Entry 7PIT (electron microscopy, 5.70 A resolution (low resolution: residue-level contacts below are approximate; hydrogen-bond / salt-bridge calls are withheld)); this record covers chains p and 3 of the 56 polymer chains in the assembly.

Chain p:
Protein: 50S ribosomal protein L20
Source organism: Mycoplasma pneumoniae M129
UniProtKB: P78023 (RL20_MYCPN); numbering as in UniProt (aligned over 1-127)
Amino-acid sequence (127 residues; each row starts with the number of its first residue):
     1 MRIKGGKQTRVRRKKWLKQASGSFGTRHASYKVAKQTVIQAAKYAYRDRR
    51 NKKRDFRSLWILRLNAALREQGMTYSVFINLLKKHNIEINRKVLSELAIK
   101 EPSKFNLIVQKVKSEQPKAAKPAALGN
Disordered / not traced: 115-127

Chain 3:
Molecule: 23S ribosomal RNA
Source organism: Mycoplasma pneumoniae M129
Sequence (2907 nucleotides; each row starts with the number of its first residue):
     1 UACAAUAAGUUACUAAGGGCUUAUGGUGGAUGCCUUGGCACUAAUAGGCG
    51 AUGAAGGACGUGUUAACCUGCGAUAAGCUUCGGGUAGGUGGUAAGAACCU
   101 CAGAUCCGGAGAUUUCCGAAUGGAGCAAUCCGGUAGUUGGAAACAGCUAU
   151 CAUUAAUUGAUGAAUAAAUAGUCAAUUAAAGCAAUACGUGGUGAAGUGAA
   201 ACAUCUCAGUAGCCACAGGAAAAGAAAACGAAUGUGAUUCCGUGUGUAGU
   251 GGCGAGCGAAAGCGGAACAGGCCAAACUUAUCAUUAGAUAGGGGUUGUAG
   301 GGCUUGCAAUGUGGACUUGAAAACGAUAGAAGAAGCUGUUGGAAAGCAGC
   351 GCGCAAAAGGGUGAUAGCCCCGUAUUUGAAAUUGUUUUCAUACCUAGCGA
   401 GAUCCCUGAGUAGCUCGGAAAACGUUAUUUUGAGUGAAUCUGCCCAGACC
   451 AUUGGGUAAGCCUAAAUACUAAUUAGUGACCGAUAGCGAAACAGUACCGU
   501 GAGGGAAAGGUGAAAAGAACCCAGAGAUGGGAGUGAAAUAGAUUCUGAAA
   551 CCAUAUGCCUACAACGUGUCAGAGCACAUUAAUGUGUGAUGGCGUGCGUU
   601 UUGAAGUAUGAGCCGGCGAGUUAUGAUAGCAAGCGUUAGUUAACCAGGAG
   651 AUGGGGAGCUGUAGCGAAAGCGAGUUUUAAAAGAGCGUUUGUUUGUUAUU
   701 AUAGACCCGAAACGGGUUGAGCUAGUCAUGAGCAGGUUGAAGGUUGAGUA
   751 ACAUCAACUGGAGGACCGAACCGACUCUCGUUGAAACGAUAGCGGAUGAC
   801 UUGUGAUUAGGGGUGAAAUUCCAAUCGAAAUCCGUGAUAGCUGGUUCUCG
   851 UCGAAAUAGCUUUAAGGCUAGCGUGAGAUCACAAAUAAGUGGAGGUAAAG
   901 CUACUGAAUGUAUGAUGGCGCCACCUAGGCGUACUGAAUACAAUUAAACU
   951 CUGAAUGCCAUUUAUUUUAUUCUCGCAGUCAGACAGUGGGGGAUAAGCUU
  1001 CAUUGUCAAGAGGGGAAGAGCCCAGAUCAUUAAAUAAGGUCCCCAAAAUA
  1051 UACUAAGUGGAAAAGGAUGUGAAAGUGCUAAAACAGCAAGGAUGUUGGCU
  1101 UAGAAGCAGCCAUCGUUUAAAGAGUGCGUAACAGCUCACUUGUCGAGUGU
  1151 UUUUGCGCCGAAGAUGUAACGGGGCUAAGUAUAUUACCGAAUUUAUGGAU
  1201 AAGAUUUAUAUCUUGUGGUAGACGAGCGUUGUAUUGGAGUUGAAGUCAAA
  1251 GCGUGAGCAUUGGUGGAUCCAAUACAAGUGAGAAUGCCGGCAUGAGUAAC
  1301 GCUUGGGAGUGAGAAUCUCCCAAACCGAUUGACUAAGGUUUCCUGGACCA
  1351 GGGUCGUCCUUCCAGGGUUAGUCUGGACCUAAGCUGAGGCUGAAAAGCGU
  1401 AGGCGAUGGACAACAGGUUAAUAUUCCUGUACUUACAGUUAGACUGAUGG
  1451 AGUGACAAAGAAGGUUUUCCACCCCCAUAAUUGGAUUUGGGGAUAAAUCA
  1501 UAAGGUGGUACAAUAGGCAAAUCCGUUGUGCAUAACAUUGAGUGAUGAUG
  1551 UCGAGUGAAUGAGUGAUCAAGUAGCGAAGGUGGUAUUAAUCAUGCUUUCA
  1601 AGAAAAGCUUCUAGGGUUAAUCUAGCUGUAACCAGUACCGAGAACGAACA
  1651 CACGUAGUCAAGGAGAGGAUCCUAAGGUUAGCGAGUGAACUAUAGCCAAG
  1701 GAACUCUGCAAAUUAACCCCGUAAGUUAGCGAGAAGGGGUGCUUAUGUAA
  1751 AAGUAAGCCGCAGUGAAGAACGAGGGGGGACUGUUUAACUAAAACACAAC
  1801 UCUAUGCCAAACCGUAAGGUGAUGUAUAUGGGGUGACACCUGCCCAGUGC
  1851 UGGAAGGUUAAAGAAGGAGGUUAGCGCAAGCGAAGCUUUUAACUGAAGCC
  1901 CCAGUGAACGGCGGCCGUAACUAUAACGGUCCUAAGGUAGCGAAAUUCCU
  1951 AGUCGGGUAAAUUCCGUCCCGCUUGAAUGGUGUAACCAUCUCUUGACUGU
  2001 CUCGGCUAUAGACUCGGUGAAAUCCAGGUACGGGUGAAGACACCCGUUAG
  2051 GCGCAACGGGACGGAAAGACCCCGUGAAGCUUUACUGUAGCUUAAUAUUG
  2101 AUCAGGACAUUAUCAUGUAGAGAAUAGGUAGGAGCAAUCGAUGCAAGUUC
  2151 GCUAGGACUUGUUGAUGCGAAAGGUGGAAUACUACCCUUGGUUGUGUGCU
  2201 GUUCUAAUUGGUAACUGUUAUCCAGUUUCAAGACAGUGUUAGGUGGGCAG
  2251 UUUGACUGGGGCGGUCGCCUCCUAAAAGGUAACGGAGGCGUACAAAGGUA
  2301 CCUUCAGUACGGUUGGAAAUCGUAUGUAGAGUGUAAUGGUGUAAGGGUGC
  2351 UUGACUGUGAGACAUACAGGUCGAACAGGUGAGAAAUCAGGUCAUAGUGA
  2401 UCCGGUGGUCCAGUAUGGAAUGGCCAUCGCUCAACGGAUAAAAGCUACUC
  2451 CGGGGAUAACAGGCUGAUACUGCCCAAGAGUUCAUAUCGACGGCAGUGUU
  2501 UGGCACCUCGAUGUCGACUCAUCUCAUCCUCGAGCUGAAGCAGGUUCGAA
  2551 GGGUUCGGCUGUUCGCCGAUUAAAGAGAUACGUGAGUUGGGUUCAAACCG
  2601 UCGUGAGACAGGUUGGUCCCUAUCUAUUGUGCCCGUAGGAAGAUUGAAGA
  2651 GUGUUGCUUCUAGUACGAGAGGACCGAAGCGAGGACACCUCUUAUGCUCC
  2701 AGUUGUAGCGCCAGCUGCACCGCUGGGUAGUAACGUGUCUAUUAGAUAAA
  2751 CGCUGAAAGCAUCUAAGUGUGAAACUAUCUCAAAGAUUAAUCUUCCCAUU
  2801 UCGCAAGAAAGUAAGAGCCGUCAAAGACGAUGACGUUGAUAGGUUACAGG
  2851 UGUAAGCAUAGUGAUAUGUUGAGCUGAGUAAUACUAAUUGCUCGAGGACU
  2901 UAUUGGA
Disordered / not traced: 1-7, 923-927, 1560-1569, 2901-2907

How chain p and chain 3 interact:
Residue-residue contacts - 121 pairs, chain p then chain 3:
  Met1(p) - C481(3)
  Met1(p) - G482(3)
  Met1(p) - U1230(3)
  Met1(p) - A1277(3)
  Met1(p) - G1278(3)
  Arg2(p) - C481(3)
  Arg2(p) - G482(3)
  Arg2(p) - A485(3)
  Arg2(p) - G1278(3)
  Ile3(p) - U1229(3)
  Ile3(p) - U1230(3)
  Ile3(p) - U1279(3)
  Lys4(p) - G32(3)
  Lys4(p) - G482(3)
  Lys4(p) - A483(3)
  Lys4(p) - C617(3)
  Gly5(p) - G32(3)
  Gly6(p) - U31(3)
  Lys7(p) - U31(3)
  Lys7(p) - G1245(3)
  Gln8(p) - U1229(3)
  Thr9(p) - A1281(3)
  Arg10(p) - A548(3)
  Arg10(p) - A549(3)
  Arg10(p) - U1246(3)
  Arg10(p) - C1247(3)
  Arg12(p) - C847(3)
  Arg12(p) - A1256(3)
  Arg12(p) - G1257(3)
  Arg13(p) - G615(3)
  Arg13(p) - G616(3)
  Arg13(p) - A1281(3)
  Arg13(p) - G1282(3)
  Gly22(p) - C20(3)
  Gly22(p) - U21(3)
  Gly22(p) - G568(3)
  Gly22(p) - U587(3)
  Ser23(p) - C20(3)
  Ser23(p) - U21(3)
  Ser23(p) - G568(3)
  Phe24(p) - G19(3)
  Phe24(p) - C20(3)
  Phe24(p) - U567(3)
  Phe24(p) - G568(3)
  Phe24(p) - G2028(3)
  Gly25(p) - C20(3)
  Thr26(p) - C551(3)
  Arg27(p) - U567(3)
  Arg27(p) - G568(3)
  Arg27(p) - A2026(3)
  His28(p) - C20(3)
  His28(p) - U21(3)
  Ala29(p) - A550(3)
  Ala29(p) - C551(3)
  Ser30(p) - C613(3)
  Ser30(p) - C614(3)
  Tyr31(p) - C614(3)
  Tyr31(p) - G1282(3)
  Lys32(p) - A611(3)
  Lys32(p) - C613(3)
  Lys32(p) - C614(3)
  Lys32(p) - G1282(3)
  Gln36(p) - G596(3)
  Gln36(p) - C597(3)
  Ala41(p) - G568(3)
  Ala41(p) - U569(3)
  Tyr44(p) - U567(3)
  Tyr44(p) - G568(3)
  Tyr44(p) - U569(3)
  Tyr44(p) - G594(3)
  Ala45(p) - U569(3)
  Tyr46(p) - A1026(3)
  Tyr46(p) - C1028(3)
  Tyr46(p) - A1029(3)
  Tyr46(p) - A1191(3)
  Arg47(p) - C593(3)
  Arg47(p) - G594(3)
  Asp48(p) - U569(3)
  Asp48(p) - C570(3)
  Asp48(p) - G592(3)
  Arg49(p) - A1029(3)
  Arg49(p) - U1030(3)
  Arg50(p) - A1191(3)
  Lys52(p) - C570(3)
  Lys52(p) - A571(3)
  Lys52(p) - U1030(3)
  Lys52(p) - U1031(3)
  Lys53(p) - U1030(3)
  Lys53(p) - U1031(3)
  Arg54(p) - G1189(3)
  Arg54(p) - A1190(3)
  Arg54(p) - A1191(3)
  Asp55(p) - G592(3)
  Phe56(p) - U1031(3)
  Arg57(p) - A1033(3)
  Arg57(p) - A1034(3)
  Arg57(p) - G1189(3)
  Trp60(p) - U1031(3)
  Trp60(p) - A1032(3)
  Ile61(p) - A1045(3)
  Asn65(p) - A1046(3)
  Asn65(p) - A1047(3)
  Arg69(p) - A1047(3)
  Arg69(p) - A1048(3)
  Thr74(p) - A1047(3)
  Tyr75(p) - A1047(3)
  Tyr75(p) - C1187(3)
  Tyr75(p) - C1188(3)
  Ser76(p) - A1046(3)
  Ser76(p) - A1047(3)
  Ser76(p) - A1186(3)
  Ser76(p) - C1187(3)
  Ile79(p) - C1187(3)
  Ile79(p) - C1188(3)
  Asn80(p) - U1185(3)
  Asn80(p) - A1186(3)
  Lys83(p) - C1187(3)
  Arg91(p) - A1032(3)
  Arg91(p) - A1033(3)
  Lys92(p) - A1033(3)
  Lys92(p) - A1034(3)
Interface residues without a listed pair, chain p (57 interface residues in all): Lys14, Lys15, Val33, Lys35, Ser58, Val77, Val93
Interface residues without a listed pair, chain 3 (68 interface residues in all): C480, G1012, G1231, C2025

Summary:
The interface between chain p and chain 3 involves 57 residues on one side and 68 on the other.
Here chain p is 50S ribosomal protein L20 and chain 3 is 23S ribosomal RNA, both from Mycoplasma pneumoniae
M129. Entry 7PIT (70S ribosome with EF-G, A/P- and P/E-site tRNAs in pseudouridimycin-treated Mycoplasma
pneumoniae cells) was determined by electron microscopy together with 7OOC, 7OOD, 7P6Z, 7PAH, 7PAI, 7PAJ and
23 further entries from the same study.
